PDB entry 8SWV | electron microscopy, 3.37 A resolution | chains E and F of the 8 polymer chains in the assembly

Chain E (and F):
Protein: Surface protein gp120
Source organism: Human immunodeficiency virus 1
Notes: engineered mutation(s): A501C; chain F of this document is another copy of the same molecule, construct and numbering; everything in this record applies to it too
Sequence (516 residues; each row starts with the number of its first residue; note: 3 numbers in that range are skipped by the numbering (no residue carries them; nothing is unmodelled there); numbers below 1 keep their minus sign (Met-4 is residue -4)):
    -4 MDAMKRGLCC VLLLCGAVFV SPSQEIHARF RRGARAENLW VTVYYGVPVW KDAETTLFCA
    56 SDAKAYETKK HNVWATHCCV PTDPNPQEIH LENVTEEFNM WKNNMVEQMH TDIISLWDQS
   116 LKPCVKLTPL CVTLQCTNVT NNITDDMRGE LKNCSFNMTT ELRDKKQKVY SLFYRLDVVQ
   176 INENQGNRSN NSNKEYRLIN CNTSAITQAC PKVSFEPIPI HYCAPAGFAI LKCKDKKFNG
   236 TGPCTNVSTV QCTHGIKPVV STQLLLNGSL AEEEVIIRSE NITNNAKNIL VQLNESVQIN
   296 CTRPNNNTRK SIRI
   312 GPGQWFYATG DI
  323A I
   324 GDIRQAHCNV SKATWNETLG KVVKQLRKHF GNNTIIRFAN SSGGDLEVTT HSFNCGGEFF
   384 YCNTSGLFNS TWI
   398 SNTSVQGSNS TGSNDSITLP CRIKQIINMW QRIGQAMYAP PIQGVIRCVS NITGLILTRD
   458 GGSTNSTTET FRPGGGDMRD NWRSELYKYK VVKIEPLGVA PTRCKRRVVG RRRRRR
Unresolved in the structure: -4 to 32, 57-65, 78-81, 177-187, 354-362, 398-411, 456-468, 505-513 (chain F: -4 to 33, 59-65, 78-81, 178-188, 398-411, 459-462, 505-513)
Disulfide bonds: Cys54-Cys73, Cys119-Cys205, Cys126-Cys196, Cys131-Cys149, Cys218-Cys247, Cys228-Cys239, Cys296-Cys331, Cys378-Cys445, Cys385-Cys418
Covalently attached groups: N-acetylglucosamine (NAG) linked to Asn88, Asn133, Asn152, Asn197, Asn241, Asn262, Asn289, Asn295, Asn301, Asn332, Asn339, Asn448
What the authors report for this chain:
  - mutagenesis - T465N: decreased binding to control group

How chain E and chain F interact:
Pairs across the interface (16):
  Thr123(E) with Arg158(F)
  Pro124(E) with Arg158(F)
  Cys126(E) with Glu156(F); Leu157(F); Arg158(F), hydrogen bond (backbone-backbone)
  Thr128(E) with Asp159(F), hydrogen bond; Lys160(F), hydrogen bond
  Thr154(E) with Arg158(F)
  Cys196(E) with Glu156(F); Leu157(F), hydrophobic
  Asn197(E) with Arg308(F), hydrogen bond; Pro313(F); Gly314(F)
  Thr198(E) with Pro313(F); Gly314(F)
  Ser199(E) with Pro313(F)
Also at the interface, not in a pair above, chain E (13 interface residues in all): Val127, Ile176, Arg192, Ala200

Summary:
13 residues of chain E face 8 of chain F across their interface, with 4 hydrogen bonds. Polar pairs include
Thr128(E)-Asp159(F), Thr128(E)-Lys160(F) and Asn197(E)-Arg308(F). N-acetylglucosamine is covalently linked to
Asn88(E), Asn133(E), Asn152(E), Asn197(E), Asn241(E) and Asn262(E) and 6 more. The paper reports that T465N of
chain E reduces binding to control group.
Both chains are Surface protein gp120 (Human immunodeficiency virus 1). Entry 8SWV (BG505 Boost2 SOSIP.664 in
complex with NHP polyclonal antibody IF1) was determined by electron microscopy together with 8T2E, 8T2F, 8SWW
and 8SWX from the same study.
